7DUR - chains B and G of the 5 polymer chains in the assembly; structure by electron microscopy, 3.30 A resolution.

Chain B:
Molecule: Guanine nucleotide-binding protein G(I)/G(S)/G(T) subunit beta-1
Source organism: Rattus norvegicus
UniProtKB: P54311 (GBB1_RAT); numbering as in UniProt (aligned over 2-340)
Amino-acid sequence (345 residues; each row starts with the number of its first residue; numbers below 1 keep their minus sign (Met-4 is residue -4)):
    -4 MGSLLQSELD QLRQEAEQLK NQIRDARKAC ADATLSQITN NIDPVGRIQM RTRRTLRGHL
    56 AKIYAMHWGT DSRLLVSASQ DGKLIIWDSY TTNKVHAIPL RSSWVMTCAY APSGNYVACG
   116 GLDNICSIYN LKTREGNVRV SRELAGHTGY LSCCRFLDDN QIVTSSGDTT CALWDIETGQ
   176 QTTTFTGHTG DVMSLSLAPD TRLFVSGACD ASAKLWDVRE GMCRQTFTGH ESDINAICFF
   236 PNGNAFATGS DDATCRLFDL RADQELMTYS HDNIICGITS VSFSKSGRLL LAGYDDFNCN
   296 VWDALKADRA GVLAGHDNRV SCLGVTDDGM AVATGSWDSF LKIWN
Not modelled in the structure: -4 to 2
Differences from the reference sequence: initiating methionine (-4); expression tag (-3 to 1)
UniProt features mapped onto this chain:
  - modified residue: Ser2 (N-acetylserine), His266 (Phosphohistidine)

Chain G:
Molecule: Guanine nucleotide-binding protein G(I)/G(S)/G(O) subunit gamma-2
Source organism: Bos taurus
UniProtKB: P63212 (GBG2_BOVIN); residues 2-71 here = UniProt positions 2-71
Amino-acid sequence (70 residues; numbered 2 to 71; the number before each row is that of its first residue):
     2 ASNNTASIAQ ARKLVEQLKM EANIDRIKVS KAAADLMAYC EAHAKEDPLL TPVPASENPF
    62 REKKFFCAIL
Not modelled in the structure: 2-6, 63-71
UniProt features mapped onto this chain:
  - modified residue: Ala2 (N-acetylalanine), Cys68 (Cysteine methyl ester)
  - lipidation: Cys68 (S-geranylgeranyl cysteine)

How chain B and chain G interact:
Pairs across the interface (82; chain B residue first):
  Leu4(B) - Ser8(G)
  Leu7(B) - Ala12(G)  hydrophobic
  Leu7(B) - Val16(G)  hydrophobic
  Glu10(B) - Val16(G)
  Ala11(B) - Leu15(G)  hydrophobic
  Ala11(B) - Leu19(G)
  Leu14(B) - Leu19(G)
  Leu14(B) - Lys20(G)
  Leu14(B) - Ala23(G)  hydrophobic
  Gln17(B) - Ala23(G)
  Ile18(B) - Leu19(G)
  Ile18(B) - Glu22(G)
  Ile18(B) - Ala23(G)  hydrophobic
  Ile18(B) - Arg27(G)  hydrogen bond (backbone-side chain)
  Ala21(B) - Arg27(G)
  Arg22(B) - Arg27(G)
  Ala24(B) - Lys29(G)
  Cys25(B) - Arg27(G)
  Cys25(B) - Ile28(G)
  Cys25(B) - Lys29(G)
  Cys25(B) - Val30(G)  hydrogen bond (backbone-backbone)
  Ala26(B) - Val30(G)  hydrophobic
  Asp27(B) - Lys29(G)  salt bridge
  Asp27(B) - Val30(G)
  Asp27(B) - Ser31(G)  hydrogen bond (side chain-backbone)
  Ala28(B) - Val30(G)
  Leu30(B) - Ala34(G)  hydrophobic
  Leu30(B) - Leu37(G)  hydrophobic
  Ile33(B) - Ser31(G)
  Ile33(B) - Ala34(G)  hydrophobic
  Val40(B) - Leu51(G)  hydrophobic
  Met45(B) - Leu50(G)  hydrophobic
  Arg48(B) - Asn59(G)
  Arg48(B) - Phe61(G)
  Arg49(B) - Pro60(G)  hydrogen bond (side chain-backbone)
  Arg49(B) - Phe61(G)
  Arg49(B) - Arg62(G)
  Ser84(B) - Phe61(G)
  Tyr85(B) - Phe61(G)  hydrophobic
  Gln220(B) - Glu22(G)
  Thr221(B) - Glu22(G)
  Phe235(B) - Leu37(G)  hydrophobic
  Phe235(B) - Tyr40(G)  hydrophobic
  Pro236(B) - Tyr40(G)
  Asn237(B) - Asp36(G)
  Leu252(B) - Leu37(G)  hydrophobic
  Asp254(B) - Ala33(G)
  Arg256(B) - Arg27(G)
  Arg256(B) - Ile28(G)  hydrogen bond (backbone-backbone)
  Arg256(B) - Lys32(G)
  Arg256(B) - Asp36(G)  salt bridge
  Ala257(B) - Ile28(G)
  Ala257(B) - Ala33(G)  hydrophobic
  Asp258(B) - Glu22(G)
  Asp258(B) - Ile25(G)
  Leu261(B) - Leu37(G)  hydrophobic
  Ser279(B) - Asp48(G)  hydrogen bond
  Lys280(B) - Tyr40(G)  hydrogen bond (backbone-side chain)
  Lys280(B) - Glu47(G)  salt bridge
  Lys280(B) - Asp48(G)
  Ser281(B) - Tyr40(G)
  Ser281(B) - Cys41(G)  hydrogen bond (side chain-backbone)
  Ser281(B) - His44(G)
  Ser281(B) - Ala45(G)
  Ser281(B) - Asp48(G)  hydrogen bond (backbone-side chain)
  Gly282(B) - Cys41(G)
  Arg283(B) - Cys41(G)
  Arg283(B) - Leu51(G)
  Leu284(B) - Leu50(G)
  Leu284(B) - Leu51(G)  hydrophobic
  Leu300(B) - Cys41(G)  hydrophobic
  Thr321(B) - Phe61(G)
  Asp323(B) - Pro49(G)
  Gly324(B) - Pro49(G)
  Gly324(B) - Leu50(G)
  Met325(B) - Pro60(G)
  Met325(B) - Phe61(G)  hydrophobic
  Ala326(B) - Phe61(G)  hydrophobic
  Ile338(B) - Phe61(G)  hydrophobic
  Asn340(B) - Leu50(G)
  Asn340(B) - Asn59(G)  hydrogen bond
  Asn340(B) - Phe61(G)
Other interface residues (no listed pair), chain B (55 interface residues in all): Glu3, Thr34, Ile37, Ile43, Ser67, Met217, Cys218, Val327
Other interface residues (no listed pair), chain G (40 interface residues in all): Ile9, Arg13, Gln18, Met21, Met38, Glu42, Val54, Glu58

In short:
The interface between chain B and chain G involves 55 residues on one side and 40 on the other; the contacts
include 10 hydrogen bonds and 3 salt bridges. Among the polar pairs are Asp27(B)-Lys29(G), Arg256(B)-Asp36(G)
and Lys280(B)-Glu47(G).
Here chain B is Guanine nucleotide-binding protein G(I)/G(S)/G(T) subunit beta-1 (Rattus norvegicus) and chain
G is Guanine nucleotide-binding protein G(I)/G(S)/G(O) subunit gamma-2 (Bos taurus). Entry 7DUR (Cryo-EM
structure of the compound 2-bound human GLP-1 receptor-Gs complex) was determined by electron microscopy,
deposited together with 7EVM, 7DUQ and 7E14.
